5HDJ - chains A and B; structure by X-ray diffraction, 1.89 A resolution.

== Chain A (and B) ==
Name: NfrA1
Organism: Bacillus megaterium
Notes: chain B of this document is another copy of the same molecule, construct and numbering; everything in this record applies to it too
Reference sequence: A0A0K0VJM9 (A0A0K0VJM9_BACME); numbering as in UniProt (aligned over 1-249)
Chain sequence (257 residues; each row starts with the number of its first residue):
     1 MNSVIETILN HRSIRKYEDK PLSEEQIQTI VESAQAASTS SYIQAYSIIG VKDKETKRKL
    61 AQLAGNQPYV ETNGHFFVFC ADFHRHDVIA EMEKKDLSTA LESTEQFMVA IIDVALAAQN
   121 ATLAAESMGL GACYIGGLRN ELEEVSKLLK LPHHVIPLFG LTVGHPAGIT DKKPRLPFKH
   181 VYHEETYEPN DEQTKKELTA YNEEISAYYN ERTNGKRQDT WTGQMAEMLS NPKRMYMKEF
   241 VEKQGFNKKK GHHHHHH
Not modelled in the structure: 1, 249-257 (chain B: 249-257)
Sequence notes: expression tag (250-257)
Residues lining bound ligands:
  - FMN (flavin mononucleotide), molecule 1: His11, Arg12, Ser13, Arg15, Gln67, Tyr69, Cys133, Tyr134, Ile135, Gly136, Gly137, Phe159, Lys173, Arg175
  - FMN, molecule 2: Ser38, Thr39, Ser40, Ser41, Tyr42, Ile112, Asp113, Leu116

== How chain A and chain B interact ==
Pairs across the interface (254; chain A residue first):
  Asn2(A) - Ser127(B)  hydrogen bond
  Ser3(A) - Ser3(B)  hydrogen bond
  Ser3(A) - Val4(B)
  Val4(A) - Ser3(B)
  Val4(A) - Val4(B)  hydrophobic
  Val4(A) - Thr7(B)
  Val4(A) - Leu123(B)
  Val4(A) - Ser127(B)
  Ile5(A) - Thr29(B)
  Ile5(A) - Ser33(B)
  Ile5(A) - Ser127(B)
  Ile5(A) - Met128(B)  hydrophobic
  Thr7(A) - Val4(B)
  Ile8(A) - Ser33(B)
  Ile8(A) - Ala36(B)
  Ile8(A) - Asn120(B)
  Ile8(A) - Ala124(B)
  Leu9(A) - Glu32(B)
  Leu9(A) - Ala36(B)  hydrophobic
  His11(A) - Ala36(B)  hydrogen bond (side chain-backbone)
  His11(A) - Ser38(B)  hydrogen bond
  Ile27(A) - Tyr182(B)
  Gln28(A) - Phe178(B)
  Thr29(A) - Met1(B)
  Thr29(A) - Ile5(B)
  Val31(A) - Phe178(B)  hydrophobic
  Val31(A) - Tyr182(B)  hydrophobic
  Glu32(A) - Leu9(B)
  Ser33(A) - Ile5(B)
  Ser33(A) - Ile8(B)
  Gln35(A) - Arg175(B)  hydrogen bond (backbone-side chain)
  Gln35(A) - Leu176(B)
  Gln35(A) - Phe178(B)
  Gln35(A) - Val181(B)
  Ala36(A) - Ile8(B)
  Ala36(A) - His11(B)  hydrogen bond (backbone-side chain)
  Ala36(A) - Arg175(B)  hydrogen bond (backbone-side chain)
  Ala37(A) - Arg175(B)  hydrogen bond (backbone-side chain)
  Ser38(A) - His11(B)  hydrogen bond
  Ser38(A) - Tyr134(B)
  Ser41(A) - Met225(B)
  Ser41(A) - Met228(B)
  Tyr42(A) - Lys173(B)
  Tyr42(A) - Pro174(B)  hydrogen bond (side chain-backbone)
  Tyr42(A) - Tyr201(B)
  Tyr42(A) - Ile205(B)
  Tyr42(A) - Tyr209(B)
  Tyr42(A) - Trp221(B)  hydrogen bond (backbone-side chain)
  Tyr42(A) - Met225(B)
  Ile43(A) - Trp221(B)
  Ile43(A) - Met225(B)  hydrophobic
  Ile43(A) - Met228(B)  hydrophobic
  Gln44(A) - Arg175(B)
  Gln44(A) - Leu176(B)  hydrogen bond (side chain-backbone)
  Gln44(A) - Tyr201(B)  hydrogen bond
  Gln44(A) - Trp221(B)
  Tyr46(A) - Val181(B)  hydrophobic
  Ser47(A) - Val181(B)
  Ser47(A) - His183(B)  hydrogen bond
  Ser47(A) - Tyr187(B)
  Ile48(A) - Val181(B)  hydrogen bond (backbone-backbone)
  Ile48(A) - Tyr182(B)
  Ile48(A) - His183(B)  hydrogen bond (backbone-backbone)
  Ile49(A) - His183(B)
  Ile49(A) - Glu185(B)
  Ile49(A) - Thr186(B)
  Ile49(A) - Tyr187(B)
  Gly50(A) - Tyr182(B)
  Gly50(A) - His183(B)  hydrogen bond (backbone-backbone)
  Gly50(A) - Glu184(B)
  Gly50(A) - Glu185(B)  hydrogen bond (backbone-backbone)
  Val51(A) - Glu185(B)
  Lys52(A) - Glu185(B)  hydrogen bond (backbone-side chain)
  Asp53(A) - Glu185(B)  hydrogen bond (backbone-side chain)
  His75(A) - Tyr182(B)  hydrogen bond
  Phe77(A) - Tyr182(B)  hydrophobic
  Asp82(A) - Tyr187(B)  hydrogen bond
  His84(A) - Tyr187(B)
  His84(A) - Asp191(B)  salt bridge
  Arg85(A) - Leu176(B)
  Arg85(A) - His180(B)  hydrogen bond
  Arg85(A) - Val181(B)
  Arg85(A) - Leu198(B)
  Arg85(A) - Trp221(B)
  His86(A) - Trp221(B)
  Val88(A) - Asp191(B)
  Val88(A) - Lys195(B)
  Ile89(A) - Leu198(B)  hydrophobic
  Ile89(A) - Trp221(B)  hydrophobic
  Ile89(A) - Thr222(B)
  Ile89(A) - Met225(B)  hydrophobic
  Glu91(A) - Lys195(B)  salt bridge
  Met92(A) - Lys195(B)
  Met92(A) - Leu198(B)  hydrophobic
  Met92(A) - Thr199(B)
  Glu93(A) - Thr222(B)  hydrogen bond
  Glu93(A) - Gly223(B)  hydrogen bond (side chain-backbone)
  Glu93(A) - Ala226(B)
  Lys95(A) - Ala226(B)
  Asp96(A) - Ser230(B)
  Leu97(A) - Ala226(B)
  Leu97(A) - Leu229(B)
  Leu97(A) - Ser230(B)
  Thr99(A) - Pro232(B)
  Thr99(A) - Met235(B)
  Ala100(A) - Leu229(B)
  Ala100(A) - Pro232(B)
  Leu101(A) - Leu229(B)  hydrophobic
  Thr104(A) - Lys238(B)
  Thr104(A) - Asn247(B)
  Glu105(A) - Arg139(B)  salt bridge
  Glu105(A) - Arg234(B)  salt bridge
  Glu105(A) - Met237(B)
  Phe107(A) - Met108(B)  hydrophobic
  Met108(A) - Phe107(B)  hydrophobic
  Met108(A) - Ile111(B)  hydrophobic
  Met108(A) - Arg139(B)
  Met108(A) - Leu158(B)  hydrophobic
  Met108(A) - Met237(B)  hydrophobic
  Val109(A) - Arg139(B)
  Ile111(A) - Met108(B)  hydrophobic
  Ile111(A) - Ile111(B)  hydrophobic
  Ile111(A) - Ile112(B)  hydrophobic
  Ile112(A) - Ile111(B)  hydrophobic
  Ile112(A) - Arg139(B)
  Ile112(A) - Phe159(B)  hydrophobic
  Ala115(A) - Ala115(B)  hydrophobic
  Ala115(A) - Leu116(B)
  Leu116(A) - Ala115(B)
  Leu116(A) - Gln119(B)
  Leu116(A) - Tyr134(B)
  Gln119(A) - Leu116(B)
  Gln119(A) - Asn120(B)  hydrogen bond
  Asn120(A) - Ile8(B)
  Asn120(A) - Gln119(B)  hydrogen bond
  Asn120(A) - Leu123(B)
  Leu123(A) - Asn120(B)
  Leu123(A) - Leu123(B)  hydrophobic
  Ala124(A) - Ile5(B)
  Ala124(A) - Ile8(B)
  Ser127(A) - Asn2(B)  hydrogen bond
  Ser127(A) - Val4(B)
  Ser127(A) - Ile5(B)
  Met128(A) - Ile5(B)  hydrophobic
  Tyr134(A) - Ser38(B)
  Tyr134(A) - Leu116(B)
  Arg139(A) - Glu105(B)  salt bridge
  Arg139(A) - Val109(B)
  Arg139(A) - Ile112(B)
  Leu148(A) - Thr186(B)
  Leu149(A) - Glu185(B)
  Leu149(A) - Thr186(B)
  Leu149(A) - Tyr187(B)  hydrogen bond (backbone-backbone)
  Lys150(A) - Thr186(B)
  Lys150(A) - Tyr187(B)
  Pro152(A) - Tyr187(B)
  Val155(A) - Tyr187(B)  hydrophobic
  Leu158(A) - Met108(B)  hydrophobic
  Phe159(A) - Ile112(B)  hydrophobic
  Lys173(A) - Tyr42(B)
  Pro174(A) - Tyr42(B)  hydrogen bond (backbone-side chain)
  Arg175(A) - Gln35(B)  hydrogen bond (side chain-backbone)
  Arg175(A) - Ala36(B)  hydrogen bond (side chain-backbone)
  Arg175(A) - Ala37(B)  hydrogen bond (side chain-backbone)
  Arg175(A) - Gln44(B)
  Leu176(A) - Gln35(B)
  Leu176(A) - Gln44(B)  hydrogen bond (backbone-side chain)
  Leu176(A) - Arg85(B)
  Phe178(A) - Gln28(B)
  Phe178(A) - Val31(B)  hydrophobic
  Phe178(A) - Gln35(B)
  His180(A) - Arg85(B)  hydrogen bond
  Val181(A) - Gln35(B)
  Val181(A) - Tyr46(B)  hydrophobic
  Val181(A) - Ser47(B)
  Val181(A) - Ile48(B)  hydrogen bond (backbone-backbone)
  Val181(A) - Arg85(B)
  Tyr182(A) - Ile27(B)
  Tyr182(A) - Val31(B)  hydrophobic
  Tyr182(A) - Ile48(B)
  Tyr182(A) - Gly50(B)
  Tyr182(A) - His75(B)  hydrogen bond
  Tyr182(A) - Phe77(B)  hydrophobic
  His183(A) - Ser47(B)  hydrogen bond
  His183(A) - Ile48(B)  hydrogen bond (backbone-backbone)
  His183(A) - Ile49(B)
  His183(A) - Gly50(B)  hydrogen bond (backbone-backbone)
  Glu184(A) - Gly50(B)
  Glu185(A) - Ile49(B)
  Glu185(A) - Gly50(B)  hydrogen bond (backbone-backbone)
  Glu185(A) - Val51(B)
  Glu185(A) - Lys52(B)  hydrogen bond (side chain-backbone)
  Glu185(A) - Asp53(B)  hydrogen bond (side chain-backbone)
  Glu185(A) - Leu149(B)
  Thr186(A) - Ile49(B)
  Thr186(A) - Leu148(B)
  Thr186(A) - Leu149(B)
  Thr186(A) - Lys150(B)
  Tyr187(A) - Ser47(B)
  Tyr187(A) - Ile49(B)
  Tyr187(A) - Asp82(B)  hydrogen bond
  Tyr187(A) - His84(B)
  Tyr187(A) - Leu149(B)  hydrogen bond (backbone-backbone)
  Tyr187(A) - Lys150(B)
  Tyr187(A) - Pro152(B)
  Tyr187(A) - Val155(B)  hydrophobic
  Asp191(A) - His84(B)  salt bridge
  Asp191(A) - Val88(B)
  Asp191(A) - Glu91(B)
  Thr194(A) - Val88(B)
  Lys195(A) - Val88(B)
  Lys195(A) - Glu91(B)  salt bridge
  Lys195(A) - Met92(B)
  Leu198(A) - Arg85(B)
  Leu198(A) - Ile89(B)  hydrophobic
  Leu198(A) - Met92(B)  hydrophobic
  Thr199(A) - Met92(B)
  Tyr201(A) - Tyr42(B)
  Tyr201(A) - Gln44(B)  hydrogen bond
  Ile205(A) - Tyr42(B)
  Tyr209(A) - Tyr42(B)
  Trp221(A) - Tyr42(B)  hydrogen bond (side chain-backbone)
  Trp221(A) - Ile43(B)
  Trp221(A) - Gln44(B)
  Trp221(A) - Arg85(B)
  Trp221(A) - His86(B)
  Trp221(A) - Ile89(B)  hydrophobic
  Thr222(A) - Ile89(B)
  Thr222(A) - Glu93(B)  hydrogen bond
  Gly223(A) - Glu93(B)
  Gln224(A) - Tyr42(B)
  Met225(A) - Ser41(B)
  Met225(A) - Tyr42(B)
  Met225(A) - Ile43(B)  hydrophobic
  Met225(A) - Ile89(B)  hydrophobic
  Ala226(A) - Glu93(B)
  Ala226(A) - Lys95(B)
  Ala226(A) - Leu97(B)
  Met228(A) - Ser41(B)
  Leu229(A) - Leu97(B)
  Leu229(A) - Ala100(B)
  Leu229(A) - Leu101(B)  hydrophobic
  Ser230(A) - Asp96(B)
  Ser230(A) - Leu97(B)
  Pro232(A) - Thr99(B)
  Arg234(A) - Glu105(B)  salt bridge
  Met235(A) - Thr99(B)
  Met235(A) - Ser103(B)
  Met237(A) - Glu105(B)
  Met237(A) - Met108(B)  hydrophobic
  Lys238(A) - Thr104(B)
  Lys238(A) - Lys238(B)
  Asn247(A) - Thr104(B)
  Asn247(A) - Asn247(B)  hydrogen bond
Interface residues without a listed pair, chain A (120 interface residues in all): Ser13, Glu24, Thr39, Ser103, Gln106, Leu151, Ile156, Pro177, Asn202, Thr220, Lys233, Val241, Lys248
Interface residues without a listed pair, chain B (120 interface residues in all): Ser13, Thr39, Gln106, Leu151, Ile156, Pro177, Thr194, Asn202, Thr220, Gln224, Lys233, Val241, Lys248

== Summary ==
The chain A/chain B interface involves 120 residues from each chain, with 49 hydrogen bonds and 8 salt
bridges. Among the polar pairs are His84(A)-Asp191(B), Glu91(A)-Lys195(B) and Glu105(A)-Arg139(B). Ligands of
chain A: flavin mononucleotide.
Chain A and chain B are both NfrA1 (Bacillus megaterium); the structure, Structure of B. megaterium NfrA1, was
determined by X-ray diffraction, deposited together with 5HEI.
